Entry 5J0N (electron microscopy, 11.00 A resolution (very low resolution: no residue pairs are listed; an interface is given only as per-side residue counts)); this record covers chains B and E of the 15 polymer chains in the assembly.

[Chain B]
Molecule: attB(-21) to attP(+117)
Sequence (139 nucleotides; each row starts with the number of its first residue; numbers below 1 keep their minus sign (DC-21 is residue -21)):
   -21 CCGTTTCGCT CAAGTTAGTA TATTAAAGCT GAACGAGAAA CGTAAAATGA TATAAATATC
    39 AATATATTAA ATTAGATTTT GCATAAAAAA CAGACTACAT AATACTGTAA AACACAACAT
    99 ATGCAGTCAC TATGCCGAC

[Chain E]
Name: Integrase
Organism: Enterobacteria phage lambda
Notes: EC 2.7.7.-, 3.1.-.-
UniProtKB: P03700 (VINT_LAMBD); residue numbers follow UniProt; this construct covers 1-356
Chain sequence (356 residues; numbered 1 to 356; the number before each row is that of its first residue):
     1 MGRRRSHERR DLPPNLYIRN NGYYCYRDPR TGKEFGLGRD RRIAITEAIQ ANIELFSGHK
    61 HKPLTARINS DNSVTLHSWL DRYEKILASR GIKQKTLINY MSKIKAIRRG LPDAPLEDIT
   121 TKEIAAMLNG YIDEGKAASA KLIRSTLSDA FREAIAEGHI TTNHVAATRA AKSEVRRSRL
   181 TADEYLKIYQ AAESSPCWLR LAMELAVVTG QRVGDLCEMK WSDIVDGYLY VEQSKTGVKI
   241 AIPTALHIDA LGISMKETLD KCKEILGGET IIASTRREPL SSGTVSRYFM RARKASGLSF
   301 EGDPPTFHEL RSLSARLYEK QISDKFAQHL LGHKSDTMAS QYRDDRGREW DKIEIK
Unresolved in the structure: 1-71, 338-348
Curated features (UniProtKB/Swiss-Prot):
  - active site: Arg212, Lys235, His308, Arg311, His333, Tyr342 (O-(3'-phospho-DNA)-tyrosine intermediate)
  - mutagenesis: Glu47 (E47A: Complete loss of interaction with the integrase)
Reported in the primary citation:
  - catalytic residues: Tyr342 (citing earlier work)

[Interface between chain B and chain E]
At this resolution (11 A) residue pairs are not listed: 10 residues of chain B and 25 of chain E lie at the interface.

[Overview]
Chain B and chain E form an interface of 10 and 25 residues respectively. Curated annotation (UniProt) lists 6
active-site residues and one mutagenesis site on chain E. The paper reports the catalytic residue Tyr342(E).
Chain B is attB(-21) to attP(+117) and chain E is Integrase (Enterobacteria phage lambda); the structure,
Lambda excision HJ intermediate, was determined by electron microscopy.
